5S4O - chains B and E of the 6 polymer chains in the assembly; structure by X-ray diffraction, 2.30 A resolution.

== Chain B ==
Molecule: Tubulin beta-2B chain
From: Bos taurus
UniProtKB: Q6B856 (TBB2B_BOVIN); the author numbering skips numbers that UniProt does not, so the offset changes along the chain: 1-42 = UniProt 1-42; 45-360 = UniProt 43-358; 369-455 = UniProt 359-445
Amino-acid sequence (445 residues; each row starts with the number of its first residue; note: 10 numbers in that range are skipped by the numbering (no residue carries them; nothing is unmodelled there)):
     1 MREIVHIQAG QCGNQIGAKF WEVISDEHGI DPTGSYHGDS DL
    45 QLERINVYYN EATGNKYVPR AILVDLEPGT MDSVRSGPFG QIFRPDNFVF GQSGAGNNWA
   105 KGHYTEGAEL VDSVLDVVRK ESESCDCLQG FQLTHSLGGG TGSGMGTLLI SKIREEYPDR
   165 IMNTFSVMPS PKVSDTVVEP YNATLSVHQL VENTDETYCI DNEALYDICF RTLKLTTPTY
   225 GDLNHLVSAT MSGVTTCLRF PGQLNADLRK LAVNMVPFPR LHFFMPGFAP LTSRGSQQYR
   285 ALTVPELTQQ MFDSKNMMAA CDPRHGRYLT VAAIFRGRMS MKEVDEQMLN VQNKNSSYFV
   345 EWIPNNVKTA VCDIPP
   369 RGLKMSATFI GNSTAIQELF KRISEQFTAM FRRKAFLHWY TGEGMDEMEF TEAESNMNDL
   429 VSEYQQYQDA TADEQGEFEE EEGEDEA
Disordered / not traced: 278-280, 438-455
UniProt features mapped onto this chain:
  - motif: Met1 to Ile4 (MREI motif)
  - binding site (GTP): Gln11, Glu71, Ser140, Gly144, Thr145, Gly146, Asn206, Asn228
  - binding site (Mg(2+)): Glu71
  - modified residue: Ser40 (Phosphoserine), Thr57 (Phosphothreonine), Lys60 (N6-acetyllysine), Ser174 (Phosphoserine), Thr287 (Phosphothreonine), Thr292 (Phosphothreonine), Arg320 (Omega-N-methylarginine), Glu448 (5-glutamyl polyglutamate)
  - cross-link (Glycyl lysine isopeptide (Lys-Gly)): Lys60 (interchain with G-Cter in ubiquitin), Lys326 (interchain with G-Cter in ubiquitin)
Bound ions: Mg2+: Gln11 (together with GDP); Ca2+: Glu113 (shared with 1 residue of chain C)
Small-molecule neighbours:
  - GDP (guanosine-5'-diphosphate): Gly10, Gln11, Cys12, Gln15, Ile16, Asp69, Ala99, Asn101, Ser140, Gly142, Gly143, Gly144, Thr145, Gly146, Ser147, Val171, Pro173, Val177, Asp179, Glu183, Asn206, Leu209, Tyr224, Leu227, Asn228
  - O0J (N-[4-(2-amino-1,3-thiazol-4-yl)phenyl]acetamide): Gly100, Asn101, Asn102, Lys105, Val182, Trp407
From the paper describing this entry:
  - binding site for O0J: Asn102, Trp407

== Chain E ==
Molecule: Stathmin-4
From: Rattus norvegicus
UniProtKB: P63043 (STMN4_RAT); residues 5-145 here correspond to UniProt positions 49-189 (UniProt number = residue number + 44)
Amino-acid sequence (143 residues; numbered 3 to 145; the number before each row is that of its first residue):
     3 MADMEVIELN KCTSGQSFEV ILKPPSFDGV PEFNASLPRR RDPSLEEIQK KLEAAEERRK
    63 YQEAELLKHL AEKREHEREV IQKAIEENNN FIKMAKEKLA QKMESNKENR EAHLAAMLER
   123 LQEKDKHAEE VRKNKELKEE ASR
Disordered / not traced: 3-5, 29-43, 144-145
Differences from the reference sequence: initiating methionine (3); expression tag (4)
UniProt features mapped onto this chain:
  - modified residue: Ser46 (Phosphoserine)

== Chain B / chain E interface ==
Residue-residue contacts - 26 pairs, chain B then chain E:
  His107(B) - Lys75(E)  hydrogen bond
  Tyr108(B) - His78(E)  hydrogen bond
  Tyr108(B) - Glu79(E)
  Tyr108(B) - Val82(E)  hydrophobic
  Tyr108(B) - Ile83(E)
  Leu152(B) - Glu79(E)
  Ser155(B) - Leu72(E)
  Ser155(B) - Lys75(E)
  Ser155(B) - Arg76(E)  hydrogen bond
  Lys156(B) - Arg76(E)
  Lys156(B) - Glu79(E)  salt bridge
  Arg158(B) - Leu68(E)
  Glu159(B) - Leu69(E)
  Glu159(B) - Leu72(E)
  Glu159(B) - Arg76(E)  salt bridge
  Pro162(B) - Glu65(E)
  Gln193(B) - Lys75(E)
  Glu196(B) - His71(E)  salt bridge
  Thr409(B) - Glu89(E)
  Glu411(B) - Val82(E)
  Glu411(B) - Ala86(E)
  Gly412(B) - Val82(E)
  Gly412(B) - Lys85(E)
  Gly412(B) - Ala86(E)
  Met413(B) - Val82(E)
  Glu417(B) - His78(E)  salt bridge
Other interface residues (no listed pair), chain B (17 interface residues in all): Thr109, Gly410
Other interface residues (no listed pair), chain E (15 interface residues in all): Ala73

== In short ==
Chain B and chain E form an interface of 17 and 15 residues respectively, with 3 hydrogen bonds and 4 salt
bridges. Polar pairs include Lys156(B)-Glu79(E), Glu159(B)-Arg76(E) and Glu196(B)-His71(E). Bound to chain B:
GDP and compound O0J. From the paper: a binding site for O0J at Asn102(B) and Trp407(B).
Here chain B is Tubulin beta-2B chain (Bos taurus) and chain E is Stathmin-4 (Rattus norvegicus). Entry 5S4O
(Tubulin-Z48847594-complex) was determined by X-ray diffraction, deposited together with 5S4L, 5S4M, 5S4N,
5S4P, 5S4Q, 5S4R and 52 further entries.
